8QV3 - chains Ac and Bc of the 12 polymer chains in the assembly; structure by electron microscopy, 8.20 A resolution (very low resolution: no residue pairs are listed; an interface is given only as per-side residue counts).

[Chain Ac]
Molecule: Tubulin alpha-1 chain
Source organism: Saccharomyces cerevisiae
UniProt: P09733 (TBA1_YEAST); residues 1-447 here = UniProt positions 1-447
Chain sequence (447 residues; numbered 1 to 447; the number before each row is that of its first residue):
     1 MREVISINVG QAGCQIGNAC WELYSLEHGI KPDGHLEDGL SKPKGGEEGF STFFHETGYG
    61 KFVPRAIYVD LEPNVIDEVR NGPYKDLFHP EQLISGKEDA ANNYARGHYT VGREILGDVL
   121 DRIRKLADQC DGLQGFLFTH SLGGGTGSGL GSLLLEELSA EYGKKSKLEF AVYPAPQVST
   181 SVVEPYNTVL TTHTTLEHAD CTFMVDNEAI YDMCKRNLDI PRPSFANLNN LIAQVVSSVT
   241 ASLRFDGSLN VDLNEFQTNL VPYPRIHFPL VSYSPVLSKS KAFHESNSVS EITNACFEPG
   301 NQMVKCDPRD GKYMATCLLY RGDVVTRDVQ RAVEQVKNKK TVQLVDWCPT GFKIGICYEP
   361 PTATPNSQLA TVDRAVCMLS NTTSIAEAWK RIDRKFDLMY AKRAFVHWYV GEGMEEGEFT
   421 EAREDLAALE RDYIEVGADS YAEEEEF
Unresolved in the structure: 441-447
Swiss-Prot annotation at these positions:
  - active site: Glu255
  - binding site (GTP): Gln11, Glu72, Ser141, Gly145, Thr146, Thr180, Asn207, Asn229
  - binding site (Mg(2+)): Glu72
  - mutagenesis: Asp252 (D252A: Poisonous alpha-tubulins that cause lethality. Microtubules do not depolymerize), Glu255 (E255A: Poisonous alpha-tubulins that cause lethality. Microtubules do not depolymerize)

[Chain Bc]
Molecule: Tubulin beta chain
Source organism: Saccharomyces cerevisiae
UniProt: A0A6A5PXT5 (A0A6A5PXT5_YEASX); residues 1-457 here = UniProt positions 1-457
Chain sequence (457 residues; row label = number of the first residue in the row):
     1 MREIIHISTG QCGNQIGAAF WETICGEHGL DFNGTYHGHD DIQKERLNVY FNEASSGKWV
    61 PRSINVDLEP GTIDAVRNSA IGNLFRPDNY IFGQSSAGNV WAKGHYTEGA ELVDSVMDVI
   121 RREAEGCDSL QGFQITHSLG GGTGSGMGTL LISKIREEFP DRMMATFSVL PSPKTSDTVV
   181 EPYNATLSVH QLVEHSDETF CIDNEALYDI CQRTLKLNQP SYGDLNNLVS SVMSGVTTSL
   241 RYPGQLNSDL RKLAVNLVPF PRLHFFMVGY APLTAIGSQS FRSLTVPELT QQMFDAKNMM
   301 AAADPRNGRY LTVAAFFRGK VSVKEVEDEM HKVQSKNSDY FVEWIPNNVQ TAVCSVAPQG
   361 LDMAATFIAN STSIQELFKR VGDQFSAMFK RKAFLHWYTS EGMDELEFSE AESNMNDLVS
   421 EYQQYQEATV EDDEEVDENG DFGAPQNQDE PITENFE
Unresolved in the structure: 428-457

[Chain Ac / chain Bc interface]
At this resolution (8 A) residue pairs are not listed: 25 residues of chain Ac and 27 of chain Bc lie at the interface.

[Overview]
25 residues of chain Ac and 27 residues of chain Bc are in contact. Curated annotation (UniProt) lists
active-site residue Glu255(Ac), 8 GTP-binding residues, Mg2+-binding residue Glu72(Ac) and 2 mutagenesis sites
on chain Ac.
Chain Ac is Tubulin alpha-1 chain and chain Bc is Tubulin beta chain, both from Saccharomyces cerevisiae; the
structure, Structure of the y-Tubulin Small Complex (yTuSC) as part of the native y-Tubulin Ring Complex
(yTuRC) ..., was determined by electron microscopy together with 8QV0, 8QV2 and 8QRY from the same study.
